Entry 4C6R (X-ray diffraction, 2.05 A resolution); this record covers chain A.

== Chain A ==
Name: Disease resistance protein RPS4
From: Arabidopsis thaliana
Notes: fragment: toll/interleukin-1 receptor domain, residues 11-178
Reference sequence: Q9XGM3 (Q9XGM3_ARATH); residues 11-178 here = UniProt positions 11-178
Sequence (171 residues; each row starts with the number of its first residue):
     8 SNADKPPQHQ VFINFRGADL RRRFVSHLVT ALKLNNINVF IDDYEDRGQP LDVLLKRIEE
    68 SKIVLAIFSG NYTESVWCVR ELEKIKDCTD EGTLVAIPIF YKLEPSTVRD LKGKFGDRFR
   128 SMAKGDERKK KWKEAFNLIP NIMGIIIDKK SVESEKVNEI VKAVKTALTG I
Unresolved in the structure: 8-14, 177-178
Sequence notes: expression tag (8-10)
Curated features (UniProtKB/Swiss-Prot):
  - region: S33, H34 (Important for interaction with RRS1)
  - active site: E88
  - binding site (NAD(+)): R23 to R28
  - mutagenesis: D26 (D26A: Loss of cell death), R28 (R28E: Loss of cell death), R30 (R30A: Increased homodimerization and stronger cell death induction), S33 (S33A: Loss of TIR domain homodimerization. Loss of TIR domain heterodimerization; when associated with A-25 in RRS1. Loss of cell death induction), H34 (H34A: Loss of TIR domain homodimerization. Loss of TIR domain heterodimerization with RRS1. Loss of cell death induction), D49 to D50 (Decreased cell death), D49 (D49A: Loss of cell death), D50 to D53 (Loss of cell death), R54 (R54N: Loss of cell death), S68 (S68A: Loss of cell death), Y79 (Y79A/F: Loss of cell death), W84 (W84A: Increased cell death), 18 further mutagenesis entries in UniProt

== Summary ==
Curated annotation (UniProt) lists active-site residue E88, 6 NAD+-binding residues and 36 mutagenesis sites.
Chain A is Disease resistance protein RPS4 (Arabidopsis thaliana); the structure, Crystal structure of the TIR
domain from the Arabidopsis Thaliana disease resistance protein RPS4, was determined by X-ray diffraction
(same publication as 4C6S and 4C6T).
